4ZM0 - chains B and H of the 4 polymer chains in the assembly; structure by X-ray diffraction, 3.17 A resolution.

== Chain B ==
Molecule: Antitoxin phd
From: Enterobacteria phage P1
UniProtKB: Q06253 (PHD_BPP1); numbering as in UniProt (aligned over 1-73)
Amino-acid sequence (73 residues; row label = number of the first residue in the row):
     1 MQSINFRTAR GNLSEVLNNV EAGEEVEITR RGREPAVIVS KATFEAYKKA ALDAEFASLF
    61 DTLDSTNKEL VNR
Disordered / not traced: 58-73

== Chain H ==
Molecule: 14-nt DNA strand
Sequence (14 nucleotides; row label = number of the first residue in the row):
     1 CATGTGTACA CAAG
Small-molecule neighbours: tris-hydroxymethyl-methyl-ammonium (144): DA12, DA13, DG14

== How chain B and chain H interact ==
Pairs across the interface (7):
  Arg-7(B) with DA10(H), base contact
  Arg-10(B) with DA8(H), base contact
  Gly-11(B) with DT7(H), base contact
  Ser-14(B) with DT5(H), hydrogen bond to the phosphate; DG6(H), phosphate contact
  Arg-31(B) with DA13(H), base contact; DG14(H), sugar contact

== Summary ==
Chain B and chain H form an interface of 5 and 7 residues respectively; the contacts include 1 hydrogen bond.
Its one hydrogen-bonded contact is Ser-14(B)/DT5(H). Bound to chain H: tris-hydroxymethyl-methyl-ammonium.
Chain B is Antitoxin phd (Enterobacteria phage P1) and chain H is a 14-nt DNA strand; the structure, Antitoxin
Phd from phage P1 in complex with its operator DNA inverted repeat, was determined by X-ray diffraction
together with 4ZLX and 4ZM2 from the same study.
